3K92 - chains A and E of the 6 polymer chains in the assembly; structure by X-ray diffraction, 2.30 A resolution.

[Chain A (and E)]
Name: NAD-specific glutamate dehydrogenase
From: Bacillus subtilis
Notes: EC 1.4.1.2; chain E of this document is another copy of the same molecule, construct and numbering; everything in this record applies to it too
UniProtKB: P39633 (DHE2_BACSU); numbering as in UniProt (aligned over 1-424)
Chain sequence (424 residues; numbered 1 to 424; the number before each row is that of its first residue):
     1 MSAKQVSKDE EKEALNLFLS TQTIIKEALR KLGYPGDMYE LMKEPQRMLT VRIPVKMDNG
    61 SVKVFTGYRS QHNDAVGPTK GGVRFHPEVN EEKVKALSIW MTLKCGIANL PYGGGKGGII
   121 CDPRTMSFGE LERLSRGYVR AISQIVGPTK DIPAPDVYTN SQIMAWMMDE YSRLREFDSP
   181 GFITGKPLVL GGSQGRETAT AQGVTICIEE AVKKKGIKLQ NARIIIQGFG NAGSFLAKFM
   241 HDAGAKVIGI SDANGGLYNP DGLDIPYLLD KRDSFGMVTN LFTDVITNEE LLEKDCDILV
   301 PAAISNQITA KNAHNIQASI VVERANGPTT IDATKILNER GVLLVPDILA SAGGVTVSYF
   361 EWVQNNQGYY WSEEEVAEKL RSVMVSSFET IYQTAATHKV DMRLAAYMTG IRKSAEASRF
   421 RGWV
Unresolved in the structure: 1-6 (chain E: 1-11, 270-286)
Differences from the reference sequence: engineered mutation Lys-93 (Glu in P39633)
UniProt features mapped onto this chain:
  - active site: Lys-116 (Proton donor)
  - binding site (substrate): Lys-80, Lys-104, Ser-358
  - binding site (NAD(+)): Thr-200, Asn-231
  - site: Asp-156 (Important for catalysis)
  - mutagenesis: Glu-27 (E27F: Increase of thermostability 8 degrees Celsius higher than that of the wild-type), Asp-122 (D122N: Unable to control gltAB expression via an inhibitory interactions with the transcriptional regulator GltC. Reduces the affinity for glutamate and ammonium), Gln-144 (Q144R: Increase of thermostability 20 degrees Celsius higher than that of the wild-type), Tyr-158 (Y158H: Reduces the affinity for glutamate and ammonium), Ser-234 (S234R: Reduces the affinity for glutamate and ammonium)

[Chain A / chain E interface]
Residue-residue contacts - 37 pairs, chain A then chain E:
  Glu-132(A) with Gly-422(E)
  Arg-136(A) with Arg-421(E), hydrogen bond (side chain-backbone)
  Gln-162(A) with Phe-420(E), hydrogen bond (side chain-backbone)
  Ala-165(A) with Phe-420(E)
  Trp-166(A) with Phe-420(E); Arg-421(E)
  Met-168(A) with Arg-421(E)
  Asp-169(A) with Arg-421(E), salt bridge; Trp-423(E), hydrogen bond
  Arg-173(A) with Arg-421(E); Trp-423(E)
  Glu-176(A) with Lys-150(E)
  Phe-177(A) with Thr-149(E); Lys-150(E)
  Asp-178(A) with Asp-74(E); Gly-77(E), hydrogen bond (side chain-backbone); Pro-78(E); Arg-421(E), salt bridge
  Pro-187(A) with Phe-420(E), hydrophobic
  Val-189(A) with Val-76(E); Glu-416(E); Ala-417(E); Phe-420(E), hydrophobic
  Leu-190(A) with Ala-75(E); Ala-417(E), hydrophobic; Arg-421(E)
  Asn-366(A) with Asn-366(E)
  Gln-367(A) with Val-363(E); Asn-366(E), hydrogen bond (backbone-side chain); Gln-367(E)
  Gly-368(A) with Pro-111(E); Tyr-359(E), hydrogen bond (backbone-side chain); Trp-362(E); Val-363(E)
  Tyr-369(A) with Tyr-359(E); Val-363(E), hydrophobic; Lys-379(E), hydrogen bond
Also at the interface, not in a pair above, chain A (20 interface residues in all): Ser-172, Tyr-370
Also at the interface, not in a pair above, chain E (24 interface residues in all): Gln-46, Phe-360, Trp-371, Lys-413

[Overview]
20 residues of chain A face 24 of chain E across their interface; the contacts include 7 hydrogen bonds and 2
salt bridges. Among the polar pairs are Asp-169(A)/Arg-421(E), Asp-178(A)/Arg-421(E) and
Arg-136(A)/Arg-421(E).
Chain A and chain E are both NAD-specific glutamate dehydrogenase (Bacillus subtilis); the structure, Crystal
structure of a E93K mutant of the majour Bacillus subtilis glutamate dehydrogenase RocG, was determined by
X-ray diffraction (same publication as 3K8Z).
